1GQ9 - chains A and B; structure by X-ray diffraction, 2.60 A resolution.

[Chain A (and B)]
Protein: 3-deoxy-manno-octulosonate cytidylyltransferase
Organism: Escherichia coli
Notes: EC 2.7.7.38; chain B of this document is another copy of the same molecule, construct and numbering; everything in this record applies to it too
UniProtKB: P42216 (KSU5_ECOLI); numbering as in UniProt (aligned over 1-245)
Sequence (245 residues; numbered 1 to 245; the number before each row is that of its first residue):
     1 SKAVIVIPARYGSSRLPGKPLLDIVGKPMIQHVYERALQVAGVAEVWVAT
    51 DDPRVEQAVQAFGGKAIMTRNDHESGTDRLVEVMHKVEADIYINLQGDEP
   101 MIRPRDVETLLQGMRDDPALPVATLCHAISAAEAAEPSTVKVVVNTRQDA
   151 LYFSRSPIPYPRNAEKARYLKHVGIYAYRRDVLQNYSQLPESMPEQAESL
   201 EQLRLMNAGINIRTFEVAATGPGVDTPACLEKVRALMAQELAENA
Not modelled in the structure: 242-245
Bound ions: Mg2+: Asp98, Asp225 (together with CTP)
Residues lining bound ligands: CTP (cytidine-5'-triphosphate): Pro8, Ala9, Arg10, Gly12, Ser13, Ser14, Arg15, Lys19, His73, Glu74, Ser75, Gly76, Arg79, Gln96, Gly97, Asp98, Asp225

[Interface between chain A and chain B]
Pairs across the interface (63; chain A residue first):
  Pro137(A) with Tyr160(B)
  Val143(A) with Pro194(B), hydrophobic
  Val144(A) with Asn207(B)
  Asn145(A) with Met206(B); Asn207(B)
  Thr146(A) with Asn207(B), hydrogen bond (side chain-backbone)
  Arg147(A) with Ala208(B); Gly209(B)
  Leu151(A) with Leu151(B); Tyr152(B), hydrophobic
  Tyr152(A) with Leu151(B), hydrophobic; Tyr152(B), hydrophobic; Pro159(B)
  Ser154(A) with Tyr160(B)
  Arg155(A) with Tyr160(B); Arg162(B)
  Ser156(A) with Pro157(B), hydrogen bond (side chain-backbone); Tyr160(B)
  Pro157(A) with Ser156(B)
  Ile158(A) with Tyr152(B), hydrophobic; Ser154(B)
  Pro159(A) with Tyr152(B); Ala197(B), hydrophobic; Glu198(B)
  Tyr160(A) with Pro137(B); Ser154(B); Arg155(B); Ser156(B); Ala197(B); Glu198(B), hydrogen bond (backbone-side chain)
  Pro161(A) with Ala197(B)
  Arg162(A) with Pro137(B); Arg155(B); Ala197(B), hydrogen bond (backbone-backbone); Glu198(B)
  Asn163(A) with Gln196(B), hydrogen bond (side chain-backbone); Ala197(B), hydrogen bond (backbone-backbone); Ser199(B)
  Lys166(A) with Met193(B); Gln196(B)
  Ala167(A) with Ala197(B), hydrophobic
  Arg168(A) with Met193(B)
  Met193(A) with Pro159(B), hydrophobic; Lys166(B); Arg168(B)
  Pro194(A) with Val143(B), hydrophobic
  Gln196(A) with Asn163(B), hydrogen bond (backbone-side chain); Lys166(B)
  Ala197(A) with Tyr160(B); Pro161(B); Arg162(B), hydrogen bond (backbone-backbone); Asn163(B), hydrogen bond (backbone-backbone); Lys166(B); Ala167(B), hydrophobic
  Glu198(A) with Pro159(B); Tyr160(B), hydrogen bond (side chain-backbone); Arg162(B)
  Ser199(A) with Arg162(B); Asn163(B)
  Met206(A) with Asn145(B); Leu151(B)
  Asn207(A) with Asn145(B); Thr146(B), hydrogen bond (backbone-side chain)
Other interface residues (no listed pair), chain A (30 interface residues in all): Ser138
Other interface residues (no listed pair), chain B (31 interface residues in all): Ser138, Val144, Ile158

[Overview]
Chain A and chain B form an interface of 30 and 31 residues respectively; the contacts include 11 hydrogen
bonds. Among the polar pairs are Thr146(A)-Asn207(B), Ser156(A)-Pro157(B) and Tyr160(A)-Glu198(B). Chain A
binds CTP. The Mg2+ site is built by Asp98(A) and Asp225(A).
Chain A and chain B are both 3-deoxy-manno-octulosonate cytidylyltransferase (Escherichia coli); the
structure, THE STRUCTURE OF CMP:2-KETO-3-DEOXY-MANNO-OCTONIC ACID SYNTHETASE COMPLEXED WITH CTP at 100K, was
determined by X-ray diffraction (same publication as 1GQC).
